Entry 7DBG (X-ray diffraction, 2.06 A resolution); this record covers chains A and C of the 3 polymer chains in the assembly.

== Chain A ==
Molecule: GTP-binding nuclear protein Ran
Source organism: Homo sapiens
UniProt: P62826 (RAN_HUMAN); residues 1-216 here = UniProt positions 1-216
Amino-acid sequence (216 residues; row label = number of the first residue in the row):
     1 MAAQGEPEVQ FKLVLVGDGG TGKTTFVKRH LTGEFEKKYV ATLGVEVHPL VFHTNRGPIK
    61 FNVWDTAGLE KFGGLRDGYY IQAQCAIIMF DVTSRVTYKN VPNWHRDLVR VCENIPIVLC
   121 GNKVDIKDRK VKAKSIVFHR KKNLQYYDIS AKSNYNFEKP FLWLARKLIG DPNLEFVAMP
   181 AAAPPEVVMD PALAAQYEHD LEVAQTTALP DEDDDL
Not modelled in the structure: 1-7
Construct notes: conflict Glu8 (Gln in P62826); engineered mutation Leu69 (Gln in P62826), Ala182 (Leu in P62826)
Ion coordination: Mg2+: Thr24, Thr42 (together with GTP)
Ligand contacts:
  - GTP (guanosine-5'-triphosphate): Gly17, Asp18, Gly19, Gly20, Thr21, Gly22, Lys23, Thr24, Thr25, Phe35, Glu36, Lys37, Lys38, Tyr39, Val40, Ala41, Thr42, Thr66, Ala67, Gly68, Leu69, Asn122, Lys123, Asp125, Ile126, Ser150, Ala151, Lys152
  - MPO (3[N-morpholino]propane sulfonic acid): Val137, Arg140, Lys141
Swiss-Prot annotation at these positions:
  - region: Lys37 to Val45 (Switch-I), Gly68 to Gln84 (Switch-II), Asp211 to Leu216 (Interaction with RANBP1)
  - binding site (GTP): Asp18 to Thr25, Glu36 to Thr42, Gly68, Asn122 to Asp125, Ser150 to Lys152
  - modified residue: Ala2 (N-acetylalanine), Thr24 (Phosphothreonine), Lys37 (N6-acetyllysine), Lys60 (N6-acetyllysine), Lys71 (N6-acetyllysine), Lys99 (N6-acetyllysine), Lys134 (N6-acetyllysine), Lys159 (N6-acetyllysine)
  - cross-link (Glycyl lysine isopeptide (Lys-Gly)): Lys71 (interchain with G-Cter in SUMO2), Lys152 (interchain with G-Cter in SUMO2)
  - mutagenesis: Gly19 (G19V: Blocks DNA replication; when associated with L-69), Thr24 (T24L: Has low binding affinity for GTP and GDP. Almost completely abolishes interaction with BIRC5; T24N: Has low binding affinity for GTP and GDP. Decreases nuclear import of proteins and RNA ...), Thr25 (T25A: Minor effect on the interaction with the alpha phosphate group of bound GTP), Lys37 (K37Q: Mimics acetylation; enhances the nuclear export of RELA/p65; K37R: Decreased acetylation), Tyr39 (Y39A: Abolishes steric hindrance that traps the essential Q-69 in an unreactive position, and causes slow GTP hydrolysis in wild-type ...), Glu70 (E70A: Strongly decreases the relase of bound GDP), Arg76 (R76E: Probable loss of interaction with NUTF2. Loss of transport to the nucleus), Lys134 (K134Q: Loss of normal mitotic chromosome segregation and defective mitotic spindle orientation; K134R: Loss of normal mitotic chromosome segregation and formation of sister chromatid bridges), Asp211 to Leu216 (No effect on GTPase activity. Abolishes interaction with RANBP1)

== Chain C ==
Molecule: CRM1 isoform 1
Source organism: Saccharomyces cerevisiae
UniProt: A0A6A5PZI8 (A0A6A5PZI8_YEASX); residue numbers follow UniProt; this construct covers 1-376, 414-440, 462-1058
Amino-acid sequence (1003 residues; row label = number of the first residue in the row; note: 58 numbers in that range are skipped by the numbering (no residue carries them; nothing is unmodelled there); numbers below 1 keep their minus sign (Gly-2 is residue -2)):
    -2 GGSMEGILDF SNDLDIALLD QVVSTFYQGE GVQQKQAQEI LTKFQDNPDA WEKVDQILQF
    58 STNPQSKFIA LSILDKLITR KWKLLPNDHR IGIRNFVVGM IISMCQDDEV FKTQKNLINK
   118 SDLTLVQILK QEWPQNWPEF IPELIGSSSS SVNVCENNMI VLKLLSEEVF DFSAEQMTQA
   178 KALHLKNSMS KEFEQIFKLC FQVLEQGSSS SLIVATLESL LRYLHWIPYR YIYETNILEL
   238 LSTKFMTSPD TRAITLKCLT EVSNLKIPQD NDLIKRQTVL FFQNTLQQIA TSVMPVTADL
   298 KATYANANGN DQSFLQDLAM FLTTYLARNR ALLESDESLR ELLLNAHQYL IQLSKIEERE
   358 LFKTTLDYWH NLVADLFYE
   414 PLKKHIYEEI CSQLRLVIIE NMVRPEE
   462 IQLYKSEREV LVYLTHLNVI DTEEIMISKL ARQIDGSEWS WHNINTLSWA IGSISGTMSE
   522 DTEKRFVVTV IKDLLGLCEQ KRGKDNKAVV ARDIMYVVGE YPRFLKAHWN FLRTVILKLF
   582 EFMHETHEGV QDMACDTFIK IVQKCKYHFV IQQPRESEPF IQTIIRDIQK TTADLQPQQV
   642 HTFYKACGII ISEERSVAER NRLLSDLMQL PNMAWDTIVE QSTANPTLLL DSETVKIIAN
   702 IIKTNVAVCT SMGADFYPQL GHIYYNMLQL YRAVSSMIST QVAAEGLIAT KTPKVRGLRT
   762 IKKEILKLVE TYISKARNLD DVVKVLVEPL LNAVLEDYMN NVPDARDAEV LNCMTTVVEK
   822 VGHMIPQGVI LILQSVFECT LDMINKDFTE YPEHRVEFYK LLKVINEKSF AAFLELPPAA
   882 FKLFVDAICW AFKHNNRDVE VNGLQIALDL VKNIERMGNV PFANEFHKNY FFIFVSETFF
   942 VLTDSDHKSG FSKQALLLMK LISLVYDNKI SVPLYQEAEV PQGTSNQVYL SQYLANMLSN
  1002 AFPHLTSEQI ASFLSALTKQ CKDLVVFKGT LRDFLVQIKE VGGDPTDYLF AEDKENA
Not modelled in the structure: -2 to -1, 1054-1058
Construct notes: expression tag (-2 to 0); engineered mutation Glu27 (Ser in A0A6A5PZI8), Glu49 (Gln in A0A6A5PZI8), Val51 (Ala in A0A6A5PZI8), Gly537 (Asp in A0A6A5PZI8), Cys539 (Thr in A0A6A5PZI8), Glu540 (Val in A0A6A5PZI8), Gln541 (Lys in A0A6A5PZI8), Arg553 (Ser in A0A6A5PZI8), Glu561 (Gln in A0A6A5PZI8), Thr741 (Ala in A0A6A5PZI8), Cys1022 (Tyr in A0A6A5PZI8)
Ligand contacts: MPO (3[N-morpholino]propane sulfonic acid): Met317, Thr320, Thr321, Ala324, Thr361, Asp364, Tyr365
Reported in the primary citation:
  - mutagenesis - S27E: increased binding to GTP-binding nuclear protein Ran (chain A)

== Interface between chain A and chain C ==
Contacting residue pairs (57):
  Gly44(A) - Gln35(C)
  Val45(A) - Gln35(C)
  Val47(A) - Gln31(C)
  Trp64(A) - Phe23(C)  hydrophobic
  Trp64(A) - Gln31(C)
  Lys71(A) - Asp947(C)  salt bridge
  Gly74(A) - Thr39(C)
  Gly74(A) - Gln42(C)  hydrogen bond (backbone-side chain)
  Leu75(A) - Phe23(C)  hydrophobic
  Leu75(A) - Gln42(C)
  Asp77(A) - Phe65(C)
  Asp77(A) - Lys117(C)  salt bridge
  Gly78(A) - Tyr24(C)  hydrogen bond (backbone-side chain)
  Gly78(A) - Phe65(C)
  Tyr79(A) - Phe23(C)  hydrophobic
  Tyr79(A) - Gln35(C)  hydrogen bond
  Ile81(A) - Tyr24(C)
  Ile81(A) - Gln62(C)
  Ile81(A) - Phe65(C)  hydrophobic
  Ile81(A) - Asn113(C)
  Gln82(A) - Gln25(C)
  Gln82(A) - Gln62(C)
  Thr93(A) - Arg898(C)  hydrogen bond (backbone-side chain)
  Ser94(A) - Arg898(C)
  Asn103(A) - Glu172(C)  hydrogen bond
  Arg106(A) - Phe169(C)
  Arg106(A) - Gln173(C)
  Arg110(A) - Leu120(C)
  Arg110(A) - Leu161(C)
  Arg110(A) - Glu164(C)  salt bridge
  Arg110(A) - Glu165(C)  salt bridge
  Val111(A) - Phe65(C)  hydrophobic
  Val111(A) - Asn113(C)
  Glu113(A) - Asn116(C)  hydrogen bond
  Ala133(A) - Gln463(C)
  Lys134(A) - Gln463(C)
  His139(A) - Glu357(C)  salt bridge
  Arg140(A) - Met317(C)
  Arg140(A) - Lys360(C)
  Arg140(A) - Thr361(C)  hydrogen bond
  Arg140(A) - Asp364(C)  salt bridge
  Lys141(A) - Lys254(C)
  Lys141(A) - Glu258(C)  salt bridge
  Lys141(A) - Asn261(C)
  Lys141(A) - Met317(C)
  Asn143(A) - Lys254(C)  hydrogen bond
  Asn143(A) - Ser310(C)
  Asn143(A) - Gln313(C)  hydrogen bond
  Asn143(A) - Asp314(C)  hydrogen bond
  Gln145(A) - Glu355(C)  hydrogen bond
  Gln145(A) - Glu357(C)
  Tyr146(A) - Glu357(C)
  Pro172(A) - Ala302(C)
  Pro172(A) - Asn303(C)
  Thr206(A) - Ile749(C)
  Ala208(A) - Lys752(C)
  Glu212(A) - Arg757(C)
Also at the interface, not in a pair above, chain A (37 interface residues in all): Lys12, Leu43, Asp91, Lys99, Pro102, Lys167
Also at the interface, not in a pair above, chain C (46 interface residues in all): Leu38, Ile66, Ser69, Lys73, Thr257, Ala304, Gln309

== In short ==
The interface between chain A and chain C involves 37 residues on one side and 46 on the other, with 11
hydrogen bonds and 7 salt bridges. Polar contacts include Lys71(A)-Asp947(C), Asp77(A)-Lys117(C) and
Arg110(A)-Glu164(C). The paper reports that S27E of chain C increases binding to GTP-binding nuclear protein
Ran (chain A).
Here chain A is GTP-binding nuclear protein Ran (Homo sapiens) and chain C is CRM1 isoform 1 (Saccharomyces
cerevisiae). Entry 7DBG (Yeast CRM1e (apo) in complex with Ran-RanBP1) was determined by X-ray diffraction
together with 6M60 and 6M6X from the same study.
